Entry 5DDZ (X-ray diffraction, 1.50 A resolution); this record covers chains A and B.

# Chain A
Protein: Ricin
From: Ricinus communis
Notes: EC 3.2.2.22
UniProt: P02879 (RICI_RICCO); residues 1-267 here correspond to UniProt positions 36-302 (UniProt number = residue number + 35)
Chain sequence (275 residues; row label = number of the first residue in the row; numbers below 1 keep their minus sign (Met-7 is residue -7)):
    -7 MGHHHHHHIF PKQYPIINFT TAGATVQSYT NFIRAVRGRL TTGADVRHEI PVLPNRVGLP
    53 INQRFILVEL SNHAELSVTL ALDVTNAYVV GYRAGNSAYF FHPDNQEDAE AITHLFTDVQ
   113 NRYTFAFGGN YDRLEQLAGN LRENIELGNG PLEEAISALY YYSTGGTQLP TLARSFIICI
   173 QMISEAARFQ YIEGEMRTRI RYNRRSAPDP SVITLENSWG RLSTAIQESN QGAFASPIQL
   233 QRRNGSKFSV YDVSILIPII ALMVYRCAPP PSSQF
Not modelled in the structure: -7 to 4, 264-267
Differences from the reference sequence: expression tag (-7 to 0)
From the paper describing this entry:
  - mutagenesis - I251A: unchanged binding to 60S acidic ribosomal protein P2 (chain B)
  - mutagenesis - Y183A, R235A, F240A, I251A: decreased catalytic activity

# Chain B
Protein: 60S acidic ribosomal protein P2
From: Homo sapiens
UniProt: P05387 (RLA2_HUMAN); numbering as in UniProt (aligned over 106-115)
Chain sequence (10 residues; each row starts with the number of its first residue):
   106 DDDMGFGLFD
Not modelled in the structure: 106-109
From the paper describing this entry:
  - mutagenesis - D106A, D107A, D108A, M109A: unchanged binding to Ricin (chain A)

# Interface between chain A and chain B
Residue-residue contacts - 17 pairs, chain A then chain B:
  Gln182(A) with Phe111(B)
  Tyr183(A) with Phe111(B), hydrophobic; Phe114(B), hydrophobic
  Ser203(A) with Phe114(B)
  Leu207(A) with Phe114(B), hydrophobic
  Gln233(A) with Phe114(B)
  Arg234(A) with Phe114(B); Asp115(B)
  Arg235(A) with Phe114(B), hydrogen bond (backbone-backbone); Asp115(B), salt bridge
  Phe240(A) with Leu113(B), hydrophobic; Phe114(B), hydrophobic
  Ile247(A) with Leu113(B), hydrophobic
  Pro250(A) with Phe111(B)
  Ile251(A) with Gly110(B); Phe111(B), hydrophobic; Phe114(B), hydrophobic
Also at the interface, not in a pair above, chain A (13 interface residues in all): Gly186, Leu232
From the paper, about this interface:
  - pairs named by the authors: Arg235(A)-Asp115(B) (hydrogen bond), Phe114(B)-Arg235(A) (backbone contact)
  - interface residues, chain A: Tyr183(A), Arg235(A), Phe240(A), Ile251(A)
  - hot spots on chain A (mutagenesis) - Y183A, F240A: decreased binding to 60S acidic ribosomal protein P2 (chain B)
  - interface residues, chain B: Phe111(B), Leu113(B), Phe114(B)
  - hot spots on chain B (mutagenesis) - F114A: abolished binding to Ricin (chain A)
  - hot spots on chain B (mutagenesis) - F111A, L113A: decreased binding to Ricin (chain A)

# In short
13 residues of chain A face 5 of chain B across their interface, with 1 hydrogen bond and 1 salt bridge. Polar
contacts include Arg235(A)-Asp115(B) and Arg235(A)-Phe114(B). The authors report a hydrogen bond between
Arg235(A) and Asp115(B); a backbone contact between Phe114(B) and Arg235(A). The paper reports that Y183A,
R235A and F240A of chain A, among others, reduce catalytic activity; interface residues Tyr183(A), Arg235(A)
and Phe111(B) among others; 11 substitutions were tested in all.
Here chain A is Ricin (Ricinus communis) and chain B is 60S acidic ribosomal protein P2 (Homo sapiens). Entry
5DDZ (Crystal structure of the RTA-c10-P2 complex) was determined by X-ray diffraction.
